Entry 5M95 (X-ray diffraction, 3.40 A resolution); this record covers chains A and B.

# Chain A
Protein: Divalent metal cation transporter MntH
From: Staphylococcus capitis
UniProtKB: A0A0S4MEX1 (A0A0S4MEX1_STACP); residue numbers follow UniProt; this construct covers 43-448
Amino-acid sequence (415 residues; each row starts with the number of its first residue):
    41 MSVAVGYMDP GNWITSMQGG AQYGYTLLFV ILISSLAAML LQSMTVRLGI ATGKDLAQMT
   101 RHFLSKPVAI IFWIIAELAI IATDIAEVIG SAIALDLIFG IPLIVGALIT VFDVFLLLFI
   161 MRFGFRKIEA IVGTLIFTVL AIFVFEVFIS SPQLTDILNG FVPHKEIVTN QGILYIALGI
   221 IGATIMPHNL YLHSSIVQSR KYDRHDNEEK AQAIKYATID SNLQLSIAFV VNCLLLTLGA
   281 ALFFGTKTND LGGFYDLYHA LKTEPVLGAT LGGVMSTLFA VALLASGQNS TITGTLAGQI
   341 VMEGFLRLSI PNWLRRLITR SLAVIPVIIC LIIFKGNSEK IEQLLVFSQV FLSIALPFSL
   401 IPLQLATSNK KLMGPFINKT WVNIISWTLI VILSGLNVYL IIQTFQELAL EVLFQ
Unresolved in the structure: 41-44, 440-455
Construct notes: initiating methionine (41); expression tag (42, 449-455); conflict Ser361 (Ala in A0A0S4MEX1)
Ion coordination: Mn2+: Asp49, Ala223, Met226

# Chain B
Protein: Camelid antibody fragment, nanobody
From: Lama glama
Notes: antibody fragment or engineered binder
Amino-acid sequence (124 residues; row label = number of the first residue in the row; numbers below 1 keep their minus sign (Gly-2 is residue -2)):
    -2 GPSQVQLQES GGGLVQAGGS LRLSCAASRS IFSIDTANWY RQPPGMQREL VATITRDGNA
    58 NYADSVKGRF TISRDRARNT VYLQMNSLKP EDTGVYYCNA AIRTTVRTSA QEYWGQGTQV
   118 TVSS
Unresolved in the structure: -2 to 1
Cystine bridges: Cys22-Cys95

# How chain A and chain B interact
Residue-residue contacts (36; chain A residue first):
  Asp136(A) with Ala74(B); Arg75(B)
  Leu137(A) with Ala74(B), hydrophobic; Arg75(B), hydrogen bond (backbone-side chain)
  Ile138(A) with Arg75(B)
  Gly140(A) with Arg75(B)
  Ala281(A) with Arg104(B), hydrogen bond (backbone-side chain)
  Leu282(A) with Val103(B); Arg104(B)
  Phe283(A) with Val103(B), hydrophobic
  Phe284(A) with Arg104(B), hydrogen bond (backbone-side chain)
  Gly285(A) with Arg104(B), hydrogen bond (backbone-side chain)
  Thr286(A) with Arg104(B)
  Thr288(A) with Arg53(B), hydrogen bond (backbone-side chain); Arg100(B), hydrogen bond
  Asp290(A) with Phe29(B); Arg53(B), salt bridge; Arg100(B), salt bridge
  Tyr295(A) with Arg73(B)
  Asp296(A) with Phe29(B); Arg73(B), salt bridge
  Tyr298(A) with Ala74(B)
  His299(A) with Ile28(B); Phe29(B); Arg73(B), hydrogen bond (side chain-backbone); Ala74(B); Asn76(B), hydrogen bond
  Ala300(A) with Phe29(B)
  Lys302(A) with Ser27(B), hydrogen bond
  Thr303(A) with Ser27(B); Ile28(B); Phe29(B); Thr101(B); Thr102(B)
  Asn377(A) with Asp54(B), hydrogen bond (side chain-backbone)
  Ser378(A) with Arg73(B)
Interface residues without a listed pair, chain A (26 interface residues in all): Phe139, Ala280, Lys287, Asn289, Glu379
Interface residues without a listed pair, chain B (18 interface residues in all): Asp32, Gly55, Asp72, Ser106

# Overview
26 residues of chain A face 18 of chain B across their interface; the contacts include 10 hydrogen bonds and 3
salt bridges. Polar contacts include Asp290(A)-Arg53(B), Asp290(A)-Arg100(B) and Asp296(A)-Arg73(B). The Mn2+
site is built by Asp49(A), Ala223(A) and Met226(A).
Chain A is Divalent metal cation transporter MntH (Staphylococcus capitis) and chain B is Camelid antibody
fragment, nanobody (Lama glama); the structure, Staphylococcus capitis divalent metal ion transporter (dmt) in
complex with manganese, was determined by X-ray diffraction.
